PDB entry 6V4K | X-ray diffraction, 3.53 A resolution | chains A and C of the 8 polymer chains in the assembly

# Chain A (and C)
Molecule: Trk system potassium uptake protein
Organism: Vibrio parahaemolyticus
Notes: chain C of this document is another copy of the same molecule, construct and numbering; everything in this record applies to it too
UniProtKB: A0A0D1QU68 (A0A0D1QU68_VIBPH); residue numbers follow UniProt; this construct covers 1-485
Amino-acid sequence (485 residues; row label = number of the first residue in the row):
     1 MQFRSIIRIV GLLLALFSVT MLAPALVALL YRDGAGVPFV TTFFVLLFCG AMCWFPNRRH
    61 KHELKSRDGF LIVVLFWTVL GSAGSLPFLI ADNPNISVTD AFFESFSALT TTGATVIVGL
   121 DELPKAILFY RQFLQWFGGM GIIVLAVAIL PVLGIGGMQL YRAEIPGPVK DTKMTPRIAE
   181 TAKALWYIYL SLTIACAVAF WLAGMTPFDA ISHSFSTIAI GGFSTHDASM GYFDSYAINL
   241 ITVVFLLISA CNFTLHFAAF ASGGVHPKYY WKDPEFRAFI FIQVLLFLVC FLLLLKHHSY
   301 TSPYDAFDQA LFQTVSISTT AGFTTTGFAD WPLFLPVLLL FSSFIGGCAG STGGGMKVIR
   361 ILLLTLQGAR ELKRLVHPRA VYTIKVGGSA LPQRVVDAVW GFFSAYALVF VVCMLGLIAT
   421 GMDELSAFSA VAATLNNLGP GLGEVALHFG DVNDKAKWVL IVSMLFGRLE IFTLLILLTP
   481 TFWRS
Unresolved in the structure: 1, 62-65, 155-173, 484-485
Reported in the primary citation:
  - mutagenesis - T175A: unchanged binding to Potassium transporter peripheral membrane component

# How chain A and chain C interact
Pairs across the interface - 72 pairs, chain A then chain C:
  Arg67(A) - Val376(C)
  Val289(A) - Leu415(C)  hydrophobic
  Leu293(A) - Ile418(C)  hydrophobic
  Leu293(A) - Glu424(C)
  Lys296(A) - Ile418(C)  hydrogen bond (side chain-backbone)
  Lys296(A) - Gly421(C)
  Lys296(A) - Glu424(C)
  His297(A) - Glu424(C)  salt bridge
  Phe334(A) - Ile418(C)  hydrophobic
  Phe334(A) - Glu424(C)
  Phe334(A) - Leu425(C)  hydrophobic
  Phe341(A) - Phe341(C)  hydrophobic
  Leu364(A) - Ser404(C)  hydrogen bond (backbone-side chain)
  Thr365(A) - Ser404(C)  hydrogen bond (backbone-side chain)
  Thr365(A) - Leu408(C)
  Gln367(A) - Asp397(C)  hydrogen bond
  Gln367(A) - Trp400(C)
  Gln367(A) - Gly401(C)  hydrogen bond (side chain-backbone)
  Gly368(A) - Gly401(C)
  Gly368(A) - Ser404(C)
  Arg370(A) - Asp397(C)  salt bridge
  Glu371(A) - Arg394(C)
  Glu371(A) - Asp397(C)
  Glu371(A) - Ala398(C)  hydrogen bond (side chain-backbone)
  Leu372(A) - Phe472(C)  hydrophobic
  Leu372(A) - Leu475(C)  hydrophobic
  Leu372(A) - Ile476(C)  hydrophobic
  Leu372(A) - Thr479(C)
  Arg374(A) - Arg394(C)
  Leu375(A) - Phe472(C)  hydrophobic
  Leu375(A) - Ile476(C)  hydrophobic
  Val376(A) - Ile476(C)  hydrophobic
  Val376(A) - Thr481(C)
  Pro378(A) - Arg394(C)  hydrogen bond (backbone-side chain)
  Ala380(A) - Arg394(C)
  Gln393(A) - Gln393(C)  hydrogen bond
  Gln393(A) - Asp397(C)
  Arg394(A) - Arg374(C)
  Arg394(A) - Pro378(C)  hydrogen bond (side chain-backbone)
  Asp397(A) - Gln367(C)  hydrogen bond
  Asp397(A) - Arg370(C)  salt bridge
  Asp397(A) - Glu371(C)
  Asp397(A) - Gln393(C)
  Asp397(A) - Trp400(C)
  Ala398(A) - Glu371(C)
  Trp400(A) - Gln367(C)
  Trp400(A) - Asp397(C)
  Trp400(A) - Trp400(C)  hydrophobic
  Gly401(A) - Gln367(C)  hydrogen bond (backbone-side chain)
  Gly401(A) - Gly368(C)
  Gly401(A) - Glu371(C)
  Ser404(A) - Leu364(C)  hydrogen bond (side chain-backbone)
  Ser404(A) - Thr365(C)  hydrogen bond (side chain-backbone)
  Ser404(A) - Gly368(C)
  Leu408(A) - Thr365(C)
  Ile418(A) - Leu293(C)  hydrophobic
  Ile418(A) - Lys296(C)  hydrogen bond (backbone-side chain)
  Ile418(A) - Phe334(C)  hydrophobic
  Gly421(A) - Lys296(C)
  Met422(A) - Lys296(C)
  Glu424(A) - Leu293(C)
  Glu424(A) - Lys296(C)  salt bridge
  Glu424(A) - His297(C)  salt bridge
  Glu424(A) - Phe334(C)
  Leu425(A) - Phe334(C)  hydrophobic
  Phe472(A) - Glu371(C)
  Phe472(A) - Leu372(C)  hydrophobic
  Ile476(A) - Leu375(C)  hydrophobic
  Thr479(A) - Leu375(C)
  Thr481(A) - Leu375(C)
  Thr481(A) - Val376(C)
  Phe482(A) - Leu375(C)  hydrophobic
Interface residues without a listed pair, chain A (46 interface residues in all): Phe70, Leu285, Leu333, Lys373, His377, Arg379, Met414, Leu415, Leu475
Interface residues without a listed pair, chain C (42 interface residues in all): Phe70, Leu285, Val289, Leu333, Arg379, Met414, Met422, Phe482

# Overview
The interface between chain A and chain C involves 46 residues on one side and 42 on the other, with 14
hydrogen bonds and 5 salt bridges. Polar pairs include His297(A)-Glu424(C), Arg370(A)-Asp397(C) and
Glu424(A)-Lys296(C). The paper reports that T175A of chain A leaves binding to Potassium transporter
peripheral membrane component unchanged.
Chain A and chain C are both Trk system potassium uptake protein (Vibrio parahaemolyticus); the structure,
Structure of TrkH-TrkA in complex with ADP, was determined by X-ray diffraction (same publication as 6V4J and
6V4L).
